8I9T - chains C1 and CH of the 55 polymer chains in the assembly; structure by electron microscopy, 3.60 A resolution.

Chain C1:
Molecule: 3341-nt RNA strand
Source organism: Chaetomium thermophilum
Sequence (3341 nucleotides; row label = number of the first residue in the row):
     1 GGUUGACCUCGGAUCAGGUAGGAGGACCCGCUGAACUUAAGCAUAUCAAU
    51 AAGCGGAGGAAAAGAAACCAACAGGGAUUGCCCUAGUAACGGCGAGUGAA
   101 GCGGCAACAGCUCAAAUUUGAAAGCUGGCUUCGGCCCGCGUUGUAAUUUG
   151 GAGAGGAUGCUUUGGGCGAGGCUCCUUCUGAGUUCCCUGGAACGGGACGC
   201 CACAGAGGGUGAGAGCCCCGUAUAGUUGGAAGCCAAGCCUGUGUAAAGCU
   251 CCUUCGACGAGUCGAGUAGUUUGGGAAUGCUGCUCAAAAUGGGAGGUAAA
   301 UUUCUUCUAAAGCUAAAUACCGGCCAGAGACCGAUAGCGCACAAGUAGAG
   351 UGAUCGAAAGAUGAAAAGCACUUUGAAAAGAGGGUUAAAUAGCACGUGAA
   401 AUUGUUGAAAGGGAAGCGCUUGUGACCAGACUUGCGCCCGGCGGAUCAUC
   451 CGGUGUUCUCACCGGUGCACUCCGCCGGGCUCAGGCCAGCAUCGGUUCUG
   501 GCGGGGGGAUAAAGGCCCAGGGAAUGUGGCUCCUCCGGGAGUGUUAUAGC
   551 CCUGGGUGUAAUACCCUCGCCGGGACCGAGGACCGCGCUCUGCAAGGAUG
   601 CUGGCGUAAUGGUCACCAGCGACCCGUCUUGAAACACGGACCAAGGAGUC
   651 AAGGUUUUGCGCGAGUGUUUGGGUGUAAAACCCGCACGCGUAAUGAAAGU
   701 GAACGUAGGUGAGAGCUUCGGCGCAUCAUCGACCGAUCCUGAUGUAUUCG
   751 GAUGGAUUUGAGUAGGAGCGUUAAGCCUUGGACCCGAAAGAUGGUGAACU
   801 AUGCUUGGAUAGGGUGAAGCCAGAGGAAACUCUGGUGGAGGCUCGCAGCG
   851 GUUCUGACGUGCAAAUCGAUCGUCAAAUCUGAGCAUGGGGGCGAAAGACU
   901 AAUCGAACCAUCUAGUAGCUGGUUACCGCCGAAGUUUCCCUCAGGAUAGC
   951 AGUGUCGACCUUCAGUUUUAUGAGGUAAAGCGAAUGAUUAGGGACUCGGG
  1001 GGCGAUUUUUAGCCUUCAUCCAUUCUCAAACUUUAAAUAUGUAAGAAGCC
  1051 CUUGUUACUUAACUGAACGUGGGCAUUCGAAUGUAUCGACACUAGUGGGC
  1101 CAUUUUUGGUAAGCAGAACUGGCGAUGCGGGAUGAACCGAACGCGGGGUU
  1151 AAGGUGCCGGAGUGGACGCUCAUCAGACACCACAAAAGGCGUUAGUACAU
  1201 CUUGACAGCAGGACGGUGGCCAUGGAAGUCGGAAUCCGCUAAGGACUGUG
  1251 UAACAACUCACCUGCCGAAUGUACUAGCCCUGAAAAUGGAUGGCGCUCAA
  1301 GCGUCCCACCCAUACCCCGCCCUCAGGGUAGAAACGAUGCCCUGAGGAGU
  1351 AGGCGGCCGUGGAGGUCAGUGACGAAGCCUAGGGCGUGAGCCCGGGUCGA
  1401 ACGGCCUCUAGUGCAGAUCUUGGUGGUAGUAGCAAAUACUUCAAUGAGAA
  1451 CUUGAAGGACCGAAGUGGGGAAAGGUUCCAUGUGAACAGCGGUUGGACAU
  1501 GGGUUAGUCGAUCCUAAGCCAUAGGGAAGUUCCGUUUCAAAGGGGCACUC
  1551 GUGCCCCGUGUGGCGAAAGGGAAGCCGGUUAAUAUUCCGGCACCUGGAUG
  1601 UGGGUUUUGCGCGGCAACGCAACUGAACGCGGAGACGACGGCGGGGGCCC
  1651 CGGGCAGAGUUCUCUUUUCUUCUUAACGGUCUAUCACCCUGGAAACAGUU
  1701 UGUCUGGAGAUAGGGUUUAAUGGCCGGAAGAGCCCGACACUUCUGUCGGG
  1751 UCCGGUGCGCUCUCGACGUCCCUUGAAAAUCCGCGGGAGGGAAUAAUUCU
  1801 CACGCCAGGUCGUACUCAUAACCGCAGCAGGUCCCCAAGGUGAACAGCCU
  1851 CUGGUUGAUAGAACAAUGUAGAUAAGGGAAGUCGGCAAAAUAGAUCCGUA
  1901 ACUUCGGGAAAAGGAUUGGCUCUAAGGGUUGGGCACGUUGGGCUUUGGGC
  1951 GGACGCCCUGGGAGCAGAGGGCCUCUAGCCGGGCAACCGGCCGGCGGCCC
  2001 UCAGCACCCGGGGUUGAAGCCCUUAGCAGGCUUCGGCCGUCCGGCGUGCG
  2051 GUUAACAACCAACUUAGAACUGGUACGGACAGGGGGAAUCUGACUGUCUA
  2101 AUUAAAACAUAGCAUUGCGAUGGCCAGAAAGUGGUGUUGACGCAAUGUGA
  2151 UUUCUGCCCAGUGCUCUGAAUGUCAAAGUGAAGAAAUUCAACCAAGCGCG
  2201 GGUAAACGGCGGGAGUAACUAUGACUCUCUUAAGGUAGCCAAAUGCCUCG
  2251 UCAUCUAAUUAGUGACGCGCAUGAAUGGAUUAACGAGAUUCCCACUGUCC
  2301 CUAUCUACUAUCUAGCGAAACCACAGCCAAGGGAACGGGCUUGGCAAAAU
  2351 CAGCGGGGAAAGAAGACCCUGUUGAGCUUGACUCUAGUUUGACAUUGUGA
  2401 AAAGACAUAGGAGGUGUAGAAUAGGUGGGAGCUUCGGCGCCAGUGAAAUA
  2451 CCACUACUCCUAUUGUUUUUUUACUUAUUCAAUGAAGCGGGGCUGGACUU
  2501 GCGUCCAACUUCUGGAGUUAAGGUCCUUCGCGGGCCGACCCGGGUUGAAG
  2551 ACAUUGUCAGGUGGGGAGUUUGGCUGGGGCGGCACAUCUGUUAAACCAUA
  2601 ACGCAGGUGUCCUAAGGGGGGCUCAUGGAGAACAGAAAUCUCCAGUAGAA
  2651 CAAAAGGGUAAAAGUCCCCUUGAUUUUGAUUUUCAGUGUGAAUACAAACC
  2701 AUGAAAGUGUGGCCUAUCGAUCCUUUAGUCCCUCGAAAUUUGAGGCUAGA
  2751 GGUGCCAGAAAAGUUACCACAGGGAUAACUGGCUUGUGGCGGCCAAGCGU
  2801 UCAUAGCGACGUCGCUUUUUGAUCCUUCGAUGUCGGCUCUUCCUAUCAUA
  2851 CCGAAGCAGAAUUCGGUAAGCGUUGGAUUGUUCACCCACUAAUAGGGAAC
  2901 GUGAGCUGGGUUUAGACCGUCGUGAGACAGGUUAGUUUUACCCUACUGAU
  2951 GAACUCGUCGCAAUGGUAAUUCAGCUUAGUACGAGAGGAACCGCUGAUUC
  3001 AGAUAAUUGGUUUUUGCGGUUGUCCGACCGGGCAGUGCCGCGAAGCUACC
  3051 AUCUGCUGGAUAAUGGCUGAACGCCUCUAAGUCAGAAUCCAUGCCAGAAC
  3101 GCGACGAUACUACCCGCACGUUGUAGACGUAUAAGAAUAGGCUCCGGCCU
  3151 CGUAUCCUAGCAGGCGAUUCCUCCGCCGGCCUCGAAGUGGCCGUCGGUAA
  3201 UUCGCGUAUUGCAAUUUAGACACGCGCGGGAUCAAAUCCUUUGCAGACGA
  3251 CUUAGAUGUGCGAAAGGGUCCUGUAAGCAGUAGAGUAGCCUUGUUGUUAC
  3301 GAUCUGCUGAGGGUAAGCCCUCCUUCGCCUAGAUUUCCCAG
Unresolved in the structure: 1-2, 800-905, 987-1028, 1438-1854, 1887-2083, 2093-2283, 2359-2362, 2485-2545, 2571-2721, 2753-2756, 2822-2828, 2904-2914, 2937-2940, 3110-3111, 3121-3123, 3215-3217, 3338-3341

Chain CH:
Protein: Nucleolar GTP-binding protein 1
Source organism: Chaetomium thermophilum
UniProtKB: G0S8F1 (NOG1_CHATD); residues 1-661 here = UniProt positions 1-661
Amino-acid sequence (661 residues; numbered 1 to 661; the number before each row is that of its first residue):
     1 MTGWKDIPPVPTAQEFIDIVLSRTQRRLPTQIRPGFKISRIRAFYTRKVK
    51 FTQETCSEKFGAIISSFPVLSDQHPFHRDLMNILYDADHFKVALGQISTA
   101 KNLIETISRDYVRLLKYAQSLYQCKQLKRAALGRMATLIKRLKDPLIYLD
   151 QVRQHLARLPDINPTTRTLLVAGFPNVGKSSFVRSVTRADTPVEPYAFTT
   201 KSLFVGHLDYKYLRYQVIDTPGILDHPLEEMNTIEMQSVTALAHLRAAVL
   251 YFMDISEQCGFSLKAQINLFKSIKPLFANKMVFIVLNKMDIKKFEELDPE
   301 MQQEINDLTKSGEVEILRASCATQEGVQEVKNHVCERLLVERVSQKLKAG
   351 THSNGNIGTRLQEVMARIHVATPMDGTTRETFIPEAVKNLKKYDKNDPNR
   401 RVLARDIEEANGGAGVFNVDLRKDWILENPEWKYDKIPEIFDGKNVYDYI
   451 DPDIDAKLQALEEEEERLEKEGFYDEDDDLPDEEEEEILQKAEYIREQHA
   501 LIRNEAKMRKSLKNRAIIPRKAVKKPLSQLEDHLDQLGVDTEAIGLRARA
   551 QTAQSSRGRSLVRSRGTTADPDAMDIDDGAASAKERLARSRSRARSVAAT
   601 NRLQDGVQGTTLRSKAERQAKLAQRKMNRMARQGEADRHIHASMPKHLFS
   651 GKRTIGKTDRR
Unresolved in the structure: 1, 478-661
Residues lining bound ligands: GTP (guanosine-5'-triphosphate): Phe174, Pro175, Asn176, Val177, Gly178, Lys179, Ser180, Ser181, Pro192, Val193, Glu194, Pro195, Tyr196, Ala197, Phe198, Thr199, Thr200, Asp219, Asn287, Lys288, Asp290, Ile291, Ser320, Cys321, Ala322

Interface between chain C1 and chain CH:
Pairs across the interface (109; chain C1 residue first):
  A1111(C1) - Tyr122(CH)  stacking on the base
  G1224(C1) - Phe198(CH)  sugar contact
  G1224(C1) - Lys201(CH)  base contact
  G1224(C1) - Asn232(CH)  hydrogen bond to the base
  G1224(C1) - Ile234(CH)  base contact
  A1252(C1) - Glu194(CH)  base contact
  A1252(C1) - Tyr196(CH)  stacking on the base
  A1283(C1) - Gln25(CH)  base contact
  A1284(C1) - Gln25(CH)  base contact
  A1285(C1) - Gln31(CH)  hydrogen bond to the phosphate
  U2780(C1) - Pro34(CH)  sugar contact
  U2780(C1) - Gly35(CH)  sugar contact
  C2783(C1) - Arg33(CH)  base contact
  C2783(C1) - Pro34(CH)  base contact
  U2784(C1) - Thr30(CH)  hydrogen bond to the sugar
  U2784(C1) - Gln31(CH)  sugar contact
  U2784(C1) - Ile32(CH)  hydrogen bond to the sugar
  U2784(C1) - Arg33(CH)  base contact
  U2784(C1) - Tyr45(CH)  phosphate contact
  U2784(C1) - Lys125(CH)  salt bridge to the phosphate
  U2785(C1) - Gln25(CH)  hydrogen bond to the sugar
  U2785(C1) - Thr30(CH)  sugar contact
  U2785(C1) - Tyr45(CH)  hydrogen bond to the phosphate
  U2785(C1) - Lys125(CH)  salt bridge to the phosphate
  G2786(C1) - Asp18(CH)  hydrogen bond to the base
  G2786(C1) - Leu21(CH)  base contact
  G2786(C1) - Ser22(CH)  base contact
  G2786(C1) - Thr24(CH)  phosphate contact
  G2786(C1) - Gln25(CH)  phosphate contact
  G2786(C1) - Lys48(CH)  salt bridge to the phosphate
  G2786(C1) - Lys128(CH)  salt bridge to the phosphate
  G2786(C1) - Leu132(CH)  sugar contact
  U2787(C1) - Leu21(CH)  sugar contact
  U2787(C1) - Lys128(CH)  salt bridge to the phosphate
  U2787(C1) - Arg129(CH)  salt bridge to the phosphate
  U2787(C1) - Leu132(CH)  sugar contact
  U2787(C1) - Gly133(CH)  phosphate contact
  U2787(C1) - Ala136(CH)  sugar contact
  G2788(C1) - Gln126(CH)  hydrogen bond to the sugar
  G2788(C1) - Arg129(CH)  salt bridge to the phosphate
  G2788(C1) - Ala130(CH)  sugar contact
  G2788(C1) - Gly133(CH)  sugar contact
  G2788(C1) - Arg134(CH)  base contact
  G2788(C1) - Thr137(CH)  base contact
  U2816(C1) - Arg134(CH)  hydrogen bond to the sugar
  U2817(C1) - Leu103(CH)  phosphate contact
  U2817(C1) - Arg134(CH)  base contact
  U2817(C1) - Thr137(CH)  hydrogen bond to the base
  U2817(C1) - Leu138(CH)  base contact
  U2817(C1) - Arg141(CH)  base contact
  U2818(C1) - Gln96(CH)  base contact
  U2818(C1) - Thr99(CH)  hydrogen bond to the base
  U2818(C1) - Ala100(CH)  base contact
  U2818(C1) - Leu103(CH)  base contact
  U2818(C1) - Arg141(CH)  hydrogen bond to the sugar
  U2819(C1) - Val92(CH)  sugar contact
  U2820(C1) - Asp88(CH)  base contact
  U2820(C1) - Lys91(CH)  sugar contact
  U2820(C1) - Val92(CH)  hydrogen bond to the sugar
  G2821(C1) - Ile64(CH)  sugar contact
  G2821(C1) - Phe67(CH)  base contact
  G2821(C1) - Pro68(CH)  hydrogen bond to the base
  G2821(C1) - Val69(CH)  base contact
  G2821(C1) - Leu70(CH)  base contact
  G2821(C1) - Lys91(CH)  base contact
  G2821(C1) - Leu94(CH)  sugar contact
  G2821(C1) - Ser98(CH)  sugar contact
  U2831(C1) - Lys116(CH)  salt bridge to the phosphate
  A2845(C1) - Gln25(CH)  base contact
  A2845(C1) - Arg26(CH)  sugar contact
  A2845(C1) - Thr30(CH)  hydrogen bond to the base
  A2845(C1) - Gln31(CH)  base contact
  U2846(C1) - Arg26(CH)  phosphate contact
  C2847(C1) - Arg27(CH)  salt bridge to the phosphate
  G2856(C1) - Gln154(CH)  sugar contact
  G2856(C1) - Arg158(CH)  hydrogen bond to the base
  C2857(C1) - Arg153(CH)  salt bridge to the phosphate
  A2858(C1) - Lys5(CH)  salt bridge to the phosphate
  G2859(C1) - Lys5(CH)  hydrogen bond to the base
  A2860(C1) - Lys5(CH)  base contact
  C2864(C1) - Ile19(CH)  phosphate contact
  C2864(C1) - Arg23(CH)  salt bridge to the phosphate
  G2865(C1) - Ile19(CH)  phosphate contact
  G2865(C1) - Ser22(CH)  phosphate contact
  G2866(C1) - Arg26(CH)  salt bridge to the phosphate
  A2884(C1) - Glu54(CH)  sugar contact
  G2895(C1) - Arg27(CH)  sugar contact
  G2895(C1) - Leu28(CH)  sugar contact
  G2895(C1) - Pro29(CH)  sugar contact
  G2895(C1) - Arg47(CH)  phosphate contact
  G2896(C1) - Pro29(CH)  phosphate contact
  G2896(C1) - Arg47(CH)  salt bridge to the phosphate
  C2900(C1) - Arg40(CH)  base contact
  U2976(C1) - Ala414(CH)  sugar contact
  U2977(C1) - Arg405(CH)  salt bridge to the phosphate
  A2984(C1) - Pro160(CH)  base contact
  A2984(C1) - Asp161(CH)  hydrogen bond to the base
  A2984(C1) - Arg188(CH)  hydrogen bond to the phosphate
  A2984(C1) - Asp190(CH)  phosphate contact
  A2984(C1) - Val205(CH)  base contact
  A2984(C1) - His207(CH)  hydrogen bond to the sugar
  G2985(C1) - Asp161(CH)  hydrogen bond to the base
  G2985(C1) - Arg188(CH)  salt bridge to the phosphate
  G2985(C1) - His207(CH)  hydrogen bond to the sugar
  G2985(C1) - Arg214(CH)  hydrogen bond to the phosphate
  A2986(C1) - Arg214(CH)  salt bridge to the phosphate
  G2993(C1) - Ala414(CH)  base contact
  G2993(C1) - Val416(CH)  sugar contact
  C2994(C1) - Gly415(CH)  sugar contact
Interface residues without a listed pair, chain C1 (50 interface residues in all): C2779, G2789, U2812, A2830, U2863, C2883, C2885, C2975
Interface residues without a listed pair, chain CH (84 interface residues in all): Thr2, Pro9, Ile17, Lys50, Glu58, Phe90, Gly95, Val112, Leu121, Lys140, Leu159, Ala189, Gly206

Summary:
The interface between chain C1 and chain CH involves 50 residues on one side and 84 on the other; the contacts
include 23 hydrogen bonds, 17 salt bridges and 2 aromatic stacking contacts. Polar contacts include
G1224(C1)-Asn232(CH), G2786(C1)-Asp18(CH) and U2817(C1)-Thr137(CH). Bound to chain CH: GTP.
Chain C1 is a 3341-nt RNA strand and chain CH is Nucleolar GTP-binding protein 1, both from Chaetomium
thermophilum; the structure, Cryo-EM structure of a Chaetomium thermophilum pre-60S ribosomal subunit - State
Dbp10-1, was determined by electron microscopy together with 8I9P, 8I9V, 8I9W, 8I9X, 8I9Y, 8I9Z and 8IA0 from
the same study.
